Entry 5VHQ (electron microscopy, 8.90 A resolution (very low resolution: no residue pairs are listed; an interface is given only as per-side residue counts)); this record covers chains A and B of the 8 polymer chains in the assembly.

[Chain A]
Molecule: 26S proteasome regulatory subunit 7
Organism: Homo sapiens
UniProtKB: P35998 (PRS7_HUMAN); residues 159-424 here = UniProt positions 159-424
Sequence (266 residues; numbered 159 to 424; the number before each row is that of its first residue):
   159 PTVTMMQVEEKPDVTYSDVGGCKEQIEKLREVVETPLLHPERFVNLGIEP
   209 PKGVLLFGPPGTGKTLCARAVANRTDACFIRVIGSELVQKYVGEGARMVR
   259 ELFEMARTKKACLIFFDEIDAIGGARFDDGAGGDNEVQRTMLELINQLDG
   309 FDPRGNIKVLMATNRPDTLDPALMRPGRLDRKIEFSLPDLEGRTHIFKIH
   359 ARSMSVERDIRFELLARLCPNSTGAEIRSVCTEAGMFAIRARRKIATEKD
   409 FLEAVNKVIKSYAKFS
Not modelled in the structure: 286-290
UniProt features mapped onto this chain:
  - binding site (ATP): Gly-216 to Thr-223
  - modified residue: Lys-422 (N6-acetyllysine)

[Chain B]
Molecule: 26S proteasome regulatory subunit 4
Organism: Homo sapiens
UniProtKB: P62191 (PRS4_HUMAN); numbering as in UniProt (aligned over 167-433)
Sequence (267 residues; row label = number of the first residue in the row):
   167 TDPLVTVMKVEKAPQETYADIGGLDNQIQEIKESVELPLTHPEYYEEMGI
   217 KPPKGVILYGPPGTGKTLLAKAVANQTSATFLRVVGSELIQKYLGDGPKL
   267 VRELFRVAEEHAPSIVFIDEIDAIGTKRYDSNSGGEREIQRTMLELLNQL
   317 DGFDSRGDVKVIMATNRIETLDPALIRPGRIDRKIEFPLPDEKTKKRIFQ
   367 IHTSRMTLADDVTLDDLIMAKDDLSGADIKAICTEAGLMALRERRMKVTN
   417 EDFKKSKENVLYKKQEG
Not modelled in the structure: 167-188, 289-300
UniProt features mapped onto this chain:
  - binding site (ATP): Gly-226 to Thr-233
  - modified residue: Lys-258 (N6-acetyllysine)
  - cross-link: Lys-237 (Glycyl lysine isopeptide (Lys-Gly) (interchain with G-Cter in ubiquitin))
  - natural variant: Ile-328 (I328T: In BKAH; uncertain significance)

[How chain A and chain B interact]
At this resolution (9 A) residue pairs are not listed: 12 residues of chain A and 11 of chain B lie at the interface.

[Summary]
12 residues of chain A face 11 of chain B across their interface. UniProt lists 8 ATP-binding residues on
chain A; 8 ATP-binding residues on chain B.
Chain A is 26S proteasome regulatory subunit 7 and chain B is 26S proteasome regulatory subunit 4, both from
Homo sapiens; the structure, Conformational Landscape of the p28-Bound Human Proteasome Regulatory Particle,
was determined by electron microscopy (same publication as 5VGZ, 5VHF, 5VHH, 5VHI, 5VHJ, 5VHM and 5 further
entries).
